PDB entry 8R5Y | electron microscopy, 2.70 A resolution | chains A and C of the 3 polymer chains in the assembly

# Chain A
Name: Coxsackievirus B5 (mutant CVB5F.cas.genogroupB) in particle A state - VP1
Source organism: Coxsackievirus B5
Chain sequence (851 residues; numbered -567 to 283; the number before each row is that of its first residue; numbers below 1 keep their minus sign (Met-567 is residue -567)):
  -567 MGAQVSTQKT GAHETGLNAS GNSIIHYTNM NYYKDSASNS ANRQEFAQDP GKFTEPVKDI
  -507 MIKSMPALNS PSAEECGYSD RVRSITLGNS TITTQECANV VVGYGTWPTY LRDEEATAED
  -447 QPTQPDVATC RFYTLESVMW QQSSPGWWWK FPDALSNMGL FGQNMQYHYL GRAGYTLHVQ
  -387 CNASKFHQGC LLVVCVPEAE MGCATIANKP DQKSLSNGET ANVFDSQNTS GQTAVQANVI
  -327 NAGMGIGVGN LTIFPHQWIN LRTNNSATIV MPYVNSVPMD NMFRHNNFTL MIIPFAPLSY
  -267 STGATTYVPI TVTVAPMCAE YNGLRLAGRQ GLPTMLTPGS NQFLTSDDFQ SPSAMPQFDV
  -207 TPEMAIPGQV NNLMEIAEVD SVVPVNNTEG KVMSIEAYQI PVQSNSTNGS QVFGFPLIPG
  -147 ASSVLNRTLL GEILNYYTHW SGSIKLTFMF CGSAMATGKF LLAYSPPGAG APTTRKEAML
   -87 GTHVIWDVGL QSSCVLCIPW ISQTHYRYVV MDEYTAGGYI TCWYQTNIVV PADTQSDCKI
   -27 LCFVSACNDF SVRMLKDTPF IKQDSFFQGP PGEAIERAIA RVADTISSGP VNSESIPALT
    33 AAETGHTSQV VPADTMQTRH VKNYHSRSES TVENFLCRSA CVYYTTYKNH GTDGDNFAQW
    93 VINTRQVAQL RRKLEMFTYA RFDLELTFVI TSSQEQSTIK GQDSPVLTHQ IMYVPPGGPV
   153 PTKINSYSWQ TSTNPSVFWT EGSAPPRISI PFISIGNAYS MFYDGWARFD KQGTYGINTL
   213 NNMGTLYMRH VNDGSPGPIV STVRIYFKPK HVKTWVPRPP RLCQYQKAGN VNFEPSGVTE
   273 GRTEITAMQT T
Not modelled in the structure: -567 to 58, 83-86, 127-136, 225-229, 281-283
What the authors report for this chain:
  - conformationally variable residues: Ala279

# Chain C
Name: Coxsackievirus B5 (mutant CVB5F.cas.genogroupB) in particle A state - VP1
Source organism: Coxsackievirus B5
Chain sequence (851 residues; each row starts with the number of its first residue; numbers below 1 keep their minus sign (Met-329 is residue -329)):
  -329 MGAQVSTQKT GAHETGLNAS GNSIIHYTNM NYYKDSASNS ANRQEFAQDP GKFTEPVKDI
  -269 MIKSMPALNS PSAEECGYSD RVRSITLGNS TITTQECANV VVGYGTWPTY LRDEEATAED
  -209 QPTQPDVATC RFYTLESVMW QQSSPGWWWK FPDALSNMGL FGQNMQYHYL GRAGYTLHVQ
  -149 CNASKFHQGC LLVVCVPEAE MGCATIANKP DQKSLSNGET ANVFDSQNTS GQTAVQANVI
   -89 NAGMGIGVGN LTIFPHQWIN LRTNNSATIV MPYVNSVPMD NMFRHNNFTL MIIPFAPLSY
   -29 STGATTYVPI TVTVAPMCAE YNGLRLAGRQ GLPTMLTPGS NQFLTSDDFQ SPSAMPQFDV
    31 TPEMAIPGQV NNLMEIAEVD SVVPVNNTEG KVMSIEAYQI PVQSNSTNGS QVFGFPLIPG
    91 ASSVLNRTLL GEILNYYTHW SGSIKLTFMF CGSAMATGKF LLAYSPPGAG APTTRKEAML
   151 GTHVIWDVGL QSSCVLCIPW ISQTHYRYVV MDEYTAGGYI TCWYQTNIVV PADTQSDCKI
   211 LCFVSACNDF SVRMLKDTPF IKQDSFFQGP PGEAIERAIA RVADTISSGP VNSESIPALT
   271 AAETGHTSQV VPADTMQTRH VKNYHSRSES TVENFLCRSA CVYYTTYKNH GTDGDNFAQW
   331 VINTRQVAQL RRKLEMFTYA RFDLELTFVI TSSQEQSTIK GQDSPVLTHQ IMYVPPGGPV
   391 PTKINSYSWQ TSTNPSVFWT EGSAPPRISI PFISIGNAYS MFYDGWARFD KQGTYGINTL
   451 NNMGTLYMRH VNDGSPGPIV STVRIYFKPK HVKTWVPRPP RLCQYQKAGN VNFEPSGVTE
   511 GRTEITAMQT T
Not modelled in the structure: -329 to 0, 174-186, 232-521
Disulfides: Cys167-Cys217

# Chain A / chain C interface
Pairs across the interface - 128 pairs, chain A then chain C:
  Arg59(A) - Asn42(C)  hydrogen bond (backbone-side chain)
  Arg59(A) - Met44(C)
  Arg59(A) - Glu48(C)  salt bridge
  Arg59(A) - Asn218(C)  hydrogen bond (side chain-backbone)
  Arg59(A) - Asp219(C)
  Arg59(A) - Phe220(C)  hydrogen bond (side chain-backbone)
  Glu61(A) - Tyr107(C)  hydrogen bond (backbone-side chain)
  Glu61(A) - Arg223(C)
  Glu61(A) - Met224(C)
  Glu61(A) - Leu225(C)
  Ser62(A) - Asn42(C)
  Ser62(A) - Leu43(C)  hydrogen bond (backbone-backbone)
  Ser62(A) - Met44(C)
  Ser62(A) - Tyr107(C)
  Ser62(A) - Val222(C)
  Thr63(A) - Asn41(C)
  Thr63(A) - Asn42(C)
  Val64(A) - Val40(C)
  Val64(A) - Asn41(C)  hydrogen bond (backbone-backbone)
  Asn66(A) - Leu225(C)
  Phe67(A) - Leu43(C)  hydrophobic
  Phe67(A) - Tyr106(C)  hydrophobic
  Phe67(A) - Leu225(C)  hydrophobic
  Arg70(A) - Leu225(C)
  Ser71(A) - Thr15(C)  hydrogen bond (side chain-backbone)
  Ala100(A) - Ile231(C)
  Gln101(A) - Asp227(C)
  Gln101(A) - Thr228(C)  hydrogen bond (side chain-backbone)
  Gln101(A) - Ile231(C)
  Arg104(A) - Glu102(C)  salt bridge
  Arg104(A) - Tyr106(C)  hydrogen bond
  Arg104(A) - Phe230(C)
  Arg104(A) - Ile231(C)
  Lys105(A) - Tyr106(C)
  Phe109(A) - Val40(C)  hydrophobic
  Arg113(A) - Val30(C)
  Arg113(A) - Thr31(C)  hydrogen bond (side chain-backbone)
  Arg113(A) - Pro32(C)
  Arg113(A) - Glu33(C)  salt bridge
  Glu117(A) - Ser21(C)
  Thr119(A) - Phe13(C)
  Val121(A) - Phe13(C)  hydrophobic
  Tyr145(A) - Met25(C)  hydrophobic
  Pro147(A) - Met25(C)  hydrophobic
  Pro167(A) - Ala24(C)
  Ala176(A) - Asn11(C)
  Pro177(A) - Phe13(C)  hydrophobic
  Arg179(A) - Phe13(C)
  Arg179(A) - Asp17(C)  salt bridge
  Arg179(A) - Ser21(C)
  Arg179(A) - Pro22(C)
  Ile180(A) - Pro22(C)
  Ser181(A) - Ser21(C)
  Ser181(A) - Pro22(C)  hydrogen bond (backbone-backbone)
  Ser181(A) - Ser23(C)
  Ser181(A) - Ala24(C)  hydrogen bond (backbone-backbone)
  Pro183(A) - Val30(C)  hydrophobic
  Phe184(A) - Phe28(C)
  Phe184(A) - Val30(C)
  Ile185(A) - Met25(C)  hydrophobic
  Ile185(A) - Phe28(C)  hydrophobic
  Ser186(A) - Thr31(C)  hydrogen bond (backbone-side chain)
  Ile187(A) - Thr31(C)
  Gly188(A) - Thr31(C)
  Asn189(A) - Thr31(C)
  Asn189(A) - Pro32(C)  hydrogen bond (side chain-backbone)
  Asn189(A) - Met34(C)
  Ala190(A) - Ile36(C)  hydrophobic
  Tyr238(A) - Phe13(C)  hydrophobic
  Lys240(A) - Asp17(C)  hydrogen bond (side chain-backbone)
  Lys242(A) - Phe19(C)
  Lys245(A) - Glu33(C)  salt bridge
  Lys245(A) - Gln39(C)
  Thr246(A) - Gln39(C)
  Thr246(A) - Val40(C)  hydrogen bond (backbone-backbone)
  Trp247(A) - Ile36(C)
  Trp247(A) - Gly38(C)
  Trp247(A) - Gln39(C)  hydrogen bond
  Val248(A) - Pro37(C)
  Val248(A) - Gly38(C)  hydrogen bond (backbone-backbone)
  Pro249(A) - Gly38(C)
  Pro249(A) - Val40(C)
  Pro249(A) - Ile46(C)  hydrophobic
  Pro252(A) - Glu102(C)
  Leu254(A) - Arg97(C)
  Gln256(A) - Phe230(C)  hydrogen bond (side chain-backbone)
  Gln256(A) - Ile231(C)
  Ser268(A) - Met63(C)
  Gly269(A) - Val62(C)
  Gly269(A) - Met63(C)  hydrogen bond (backbone-side chain)
  Val270(A) - Pro54(C)  hydrophobic
  Val270(A) - Val62(C)  hydrogen bond (backbone-backbone)
  Val270(A) - Ala67(C)  hydrophobic
  Val270(A) - Tyr68(C)
  Val270(A) - Arg97(C)
  Thr271(A) - Pro54(C)
  Thr271(A) - Asn57(C)
  Thr271(A) - Val62(C)
  Thr271(A) - Ser93(C)  hydrogen bond (side chain-backbone)
  Thr271(A) - Asn96(C)
  Glu272(A) - Asn57(C)  hydrogen bond (backbone-side chain)
  Glu272(A) - Ser93(C)
  Gly273(A) - Asn57(C)
  Gly273(A) - Val62(C)
  Arg274(A) - Val55(C)  hydrogen bond (side chain-backbone)
  Arg274(A) - Asn57(C)  hydrogen bond (backbone-backbone)
  Arg274(A) - Thr58(C)
  Arg274(A) - Glu59(C)
  Arg274(A) - Gly84(C)  hydrogen bond (side chain-backbone)
  Arg274(A) - Phe85(C)
  Arg274(A) - Val94(C)
  Ile277(A) - Val55(C)
  Ile277(A) - Asn56(C)
  Ile277(A) - Ile70(C)  hydrophobic
  Ile277(A) - Pro71(C)
  Ile277(A) - Val82(C)
  Ile277(A) - Phe83(C)
  Ile277(A) - Gly84(C)  hydrogen bond (backbone-backbone)
  Thr278(A) - Gln81(C)
  Thr278(A) - Gly84(C)
  Ala279(A) - Gln81(C)  hydrogen bond (backbone-side chain)
  Ala279(A) - Gly84(C)  hydrogen bond (backbone-backbone)
  Ala279(A) - Phe85(C)
  Ala279(A) - Tyr189(C)  hydrophobic
  Ala279(A) - Thr191(C)
  Met280(A) - Gly140(C)
  Met280(A) - Ala141(C)
  Met280(A) - Tyr189(C)
Other interface residues (no listed pair), chain A (64 interface residues in all): Met108, Tyr111, Ser175, Ile182, Pro251, Pro267, Thr275, Glu276
Other interface residues (no listed pair), chain C (70 interface residues in all): Asp18, Leu99, Ile103, Ile190
The authors on this interface:
  - specific contacts: Ala141(C)-Ala279(A) (hydrophobic contact), Tyr189(C)-Ala279(A) (hydrophobic contact)

# Overview
64 residues of chain A and 70 residues of chain C are in contact; the contacts include 29 hydrogen bonds and 5
salt bridges. Polar contacts include Arg59(A)-Glu48(C), Arg104(A)-Glu102(C) and Arg113(A)-Glu33(C). The
authors report hydrophobic contacts between Ala141(C) and Ala279(A) and Tyr189(C) and Ala279(A). The paper
reports conformational variability at Ala279(A).
Both chains are Coxsackievirus B5 (mutant CVB5F.cas.genogroupB) in particle A state - VP1 (Coxsackievirus B5).
Entry 8R5Y (Structure of coxsackievirus B5 capsid (mutant CVB5F.cas.genogroupB) - A particle) was determined
by electron microscopy (same publication as 8R5X and 8R5Z).
